Entry 4DGW (X-ray diffraction, 3.11 A resolution); this record covers chains A and B of the 3 polymer chains in the assembly.

[Chain A]
Protein: Pre-mRNA-splicing factor PRP9
Source organism: Saccharomyces cerevisiae
Notes: fragment: N-terminal domain
Reference sequence: P19736 (PRP9_YEAST); residue numbers follow UniProt; this construct covers 1-389
Amino-acid sequence (402 residues; numbered -12 to 389; the number before each row is that of its first residue; numbers below 1 keep their minus sign (Gly-12 is residue -12)):
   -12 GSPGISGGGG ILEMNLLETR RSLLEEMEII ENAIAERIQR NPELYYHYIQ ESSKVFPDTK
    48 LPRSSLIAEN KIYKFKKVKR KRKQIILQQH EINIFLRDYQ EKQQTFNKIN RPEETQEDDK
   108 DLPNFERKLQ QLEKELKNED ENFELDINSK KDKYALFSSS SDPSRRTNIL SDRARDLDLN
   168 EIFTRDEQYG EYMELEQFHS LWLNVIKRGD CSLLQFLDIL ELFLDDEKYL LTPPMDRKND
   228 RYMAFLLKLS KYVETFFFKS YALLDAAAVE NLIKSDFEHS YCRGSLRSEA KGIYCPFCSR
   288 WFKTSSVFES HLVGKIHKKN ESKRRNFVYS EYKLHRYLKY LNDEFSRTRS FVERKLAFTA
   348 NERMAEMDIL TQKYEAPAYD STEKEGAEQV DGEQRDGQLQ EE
Disordered / not traced: -12 to -1, 98-111, 379-389
Modified / non-standard residues: Mse1, Mse14, Mse180, Mse222, Mse230, Mse351, Mse354 (selenomethionine; parent Met)
Sequence notes: expression tag (-12 to 0)
Metal / ion sites: Zn2+: Cys282, Cys285, His298, His304
Swiss-Prot annotation at these positions:
  - zinc finger: Ile280 to Lys310 (Matrin-type 1)
Reported in the primary citation:
  - contacts within the chain: Glu18-Tyr86 (hydrogen bond), Arg24-Glu78
  - mutagenesis - E78K: decreased growth (citing earlier work)
  - Zn2+ coordination: Cys282, Cys285, His298, His304
  - mutagenesis - C282A, C285A: decreased stability
  - mutagenesis - K302E/K305E/K306E: decreased binding to RNA

[Chain B]
Protein: Pre-mRNA-splicing factor PRP21
Source organism: Saccharomyces cerevisiae
Notes: fragment: Middle domain
Reference sequence: P32524 (PRP21_YEAST); residue numbers follow UniProt; this construct covers 87-237
Amino-acid sequence (152 residues; each row starts with the number of its first residue):
    86 MGISRRDMEV IKLTARYYAK DKSIVEQMIS KDGEARLNFM NSSHPLHKTF TDFVAQYKRV
   146 YSFTGQEIKK SKRTILDNCF ERTQYWEFEK DKDREHDKLV ELCKIQFAAI PWDKFTQVAK
   206 FSIPEDTEIF EGSLDLEQMR LRRVQTGIKL FD
Disordered / not traced: 86-88, 207-219, 229-237
Modified / non-standard residues: Mse86 (selenomethionine); Mse93, Mse113, Mse125, Mse224 (selenomethionine; parent Met)
Sequence notes: expression tag (86)
Swiss-Prot annotation at these positions:
  - mutagenesis: Thr168 (T168A: In SPP91-1; corrects the PRP9-1 growth defect through partial restoration of splicing and by a complete reversion of the pre-mRNA escape phenotype)

[Interface between chain A and chain B]
Pairs across the interface (87):
  Asn2(A) - Arg101(B)
  Leu4(A) - Tyr142(B)  hydrophobic
  Leu4(A) - Tyr146(B)
  Glu5(A) - Lys97(B)  salt bridge
  Glu5(A) - Arg101(B)
  Glu5(A) - Tyr142(B)  hydrogen bond
  Arg7(A) - Val145(B)
  Arg7(A) - Thr149(B)  hydrogen bond
  Arg8(A) - Phe138(B)
  Arg8(A) - Gln141(B)  hydrogen bond
  Arg8(A) - Tyr142(B)
  Leu11(A) - Phe148(B)  hydrophobic
  Mse14(A) - Ile153(B)  hydrophobic
  Glu18(A) - Cys164(B)
  Glu18(A) - Arg167(B)  salt bridge
  Asn19(A) - Arg167(B)  hydrogen bond
  Asn19(A) - Trp171(B)
  Ile21(A) - Cys164(B)  hydrophobic
  Ala22(A) - Cys164(B)
  Ala22(A) - Thr168(B)  hydrogen bond (backbone-side chain)
  Ala22(A) - Trp171(B)
  Glu23(A) - Trp171(B)
  Ile25(A) - Phe165(B)  hydrophobic
  Ile25(A) - Thr168(B)
  Gln26(A) - Thr168(B)
  Gln26(A) - Trp171(B)
  Gln26(A) - Glu172(B)  hydrogen bond
  Tyr32(A) - Asp162(B)  hydrogen bond
  Tyr32(A) - Phe165(B)  hydrophobic
  Tyr33(A) - Phe165(B)  hydrophobic
  Tyr35(A) - Arg158(B)
  Tyr35(A) - Leu161(B)
  Ile59(A) - Phe165(B)  hydrophobic
  Ile59(A) - Thr168(B)
  Ile59(A) - Gln169(B)
  Tyr60(A) - Glu172(B)
  Tyr60(A) - Asp176(B)
  Phe62(A) - Glu172(B)
  Phe62(A) - Lys175(B)
  Lys64(A) - Glu172(B)  salt bridge
  Asn80(A) - Lys157(B)  hydrogen bond
  Leu83(A) - Lys157(B)
  Leu83(A) - Ile160(B)  hydrophobic
  Tyr86(A) - Lys155(B)
  Tyr86(A) - Ile160(B)  hydrophobic
  Gln87(A) - Lys157(B)
  Gln90(A) - Ile153(B)  hydrogen bond (side chain-backbone)
  Gln90(A) - Lys154(B)
  Gln90(A) - Lys155(B)
  Phe93(A) - Phe148(B)  hydrophobic
  Phe93(A) - Ile153(B)  hydrophobic
  Asn94(A) - Glu152(B)
  Asn94(A) - Ile153(B)  hydrogen bond (side chain-backbone)
  Asn97(A) - Phe148(B)  hydrogen bond (side chain-backbone)
  Asn97(A) - Thr149(B)
  Asn97(A) - Gly150(B)
  Asn97(A) - Gln151(B)  hydrogen bond (side chain-backbone)
  Phe112(A) - Tyr102(B)
  Phe112(A) - Lys105(B)
  Phe112(A) - Ile109(B)  hydrophobic
  Glu113(A) - Ile109(B)
  Glu113(A) - Mse113(B)
  Glu113(A) - Lys116(B)  salt bridge
  Lys115(A) - Tyr102(B)
  Leu116(A) - Tyr102(B)  hydrophobic
  Leu116(A) - Ile109(B)  hydrophobic
  Leu116(A) - Mse113(B)  hydrophobic
  Gln117(A) - Mse113(B)
  Leu119(A) - Leu98(B)  hydrophobic
  Leu119(A) - Tyr102(B)
  Glu120(A) - Thr99(B)
  Glu120(A) - Glu119(B)
  Leu123(A) - Glu94(B)
  Leu123(A) - Val95(B)  hydrophobic
  Leu123(A) - Leu98(B)  hydrophobic
  Lys124(A) - Arg121(B)
  Asp127(A) - Arg91(B)  salt bridge
  Glu131(A) - Ser89(B)  hydrogen bond (backbone-backbone)
  Asp133(A) - Ser89(B)
  Ala249(A) - Lys157(B)  hydrogen bond (backbone-side chain)
  Leu250(A) - Lys157(B)
  Leu250(A) - Leu161(B)
  Leu251(A) - Lys157(B)  hydrogen bond (backbone-side chain)
  Asp252(A) - Lys157(B)
  Asp252(A) - Arg158(B)  salt bridge
  Ala255(A) - Arg158(B)
  Glu375(A) - Lys175(B)  salt bridge
Also at the interface, not in a pair above, chain A (53 interface residues in all): Glu15, Phe43, Lys61, Ile79, Lys121, Asn129
Also at the interface, not in a pair above, chain B (47 interface residues in all): Arg90, Asp117, Leu122, Phe173, Arg179
The authors on this interface:
  - residue pairs: Glu5(A)-Lys97(B), Glu5(A)-Tyr142(B) (hydrogen bond), Arg8(A)-Gln141(B) (hydrogen bond), Asn19(A)-Arg167(B) (hydrogen bond), Gln26(A)-Glu172(B) (hydrogen bond), Tyr32(A)-Asp162(B) (hydrogen bond), Tyr60(A)-Phe173(B) (hydrophobic contact), Phe62(A)-Lys175(B) (hydrophobic contact), Lys64(A)-Glu172(B), Asn80(A)-Lys157(B) (hydrogen bond), Phe93(A)-Phe148(B) (hydrophobic contact)
  - interface residues, chain A: Leu4(A), Arg8(A), Leu11(A), Gln90(A), Asn94(A), Asn97(A), Phe112(A), Leu116(A), Leu119(A), Leu123(A)
  - interface residues, chain B: Val95(B), Leu98(B), Tyr102(B), Ile109(B), Mse113(B), Tyr142(B), Val145(B), Tyr146(B), Phe148(B), Ile160(B), Leu161(B), Cys164(B), Phe165(B), Thr168(B), Trp171(B)

[In short]
53 residues of chain A and 47 residues of chain B are in contact; the contacts include 15 hydrogen bonds and 7
salt bridges. Among the polar pairs are Glu5(A)-Lys97(B), Glu18(A)-Arg167(B) and Lys64(A)-Glu172(B). The
authors report contacts between Glu5(A) and Lys97(B) and Lys64(A) and Glu172(B); hydrogen bonds between
Glu5(A) and Tyr142(B), Arg8(A) and Gln141(B) and Asn19(A) and Arg167(B) among others; hydrophobic contacts
between Tyr60(A) and Phe173(B), Phe62(A) and Lys175(B) and Phe93(A) and Phe148(B). The paper reports that
C282A and C285A of chain A reduce stability; interface residues Leu4(A), Arg8(A) and Val95(B) among others; 4
substitutions were tested in all.
Chain A is Pre-mRNA-splicing factor PRP9 and chain B is Pre-mRNA-splicing factor PRP21, both from
Saccharomyces cerevisiae; the structure, Crystal Structure of the SF3a splicing factor complex of U2 snRNP,
was determined by X-ray diffraction.
